Entry 4BHD (X-ray diffraction, 2.83 A resolution); this record covers chains A and B.

Chain A (and B):
Protein: Serine hydroxymethyltransferase
Source organism: Methanocaldococcus jannaschii
Notes: EC 2.1.2.1, 4.1.2.49; chain B of this document is another copy of the same molecule, construct and numbering; everything in this record applies to it too
Reference sequence: Q58992 (GLYA_METJA); residue numbers follow UniProt; this construct covers 3-429
Amino-acid sequence (428 residues; row label = number of the first residue in the row):
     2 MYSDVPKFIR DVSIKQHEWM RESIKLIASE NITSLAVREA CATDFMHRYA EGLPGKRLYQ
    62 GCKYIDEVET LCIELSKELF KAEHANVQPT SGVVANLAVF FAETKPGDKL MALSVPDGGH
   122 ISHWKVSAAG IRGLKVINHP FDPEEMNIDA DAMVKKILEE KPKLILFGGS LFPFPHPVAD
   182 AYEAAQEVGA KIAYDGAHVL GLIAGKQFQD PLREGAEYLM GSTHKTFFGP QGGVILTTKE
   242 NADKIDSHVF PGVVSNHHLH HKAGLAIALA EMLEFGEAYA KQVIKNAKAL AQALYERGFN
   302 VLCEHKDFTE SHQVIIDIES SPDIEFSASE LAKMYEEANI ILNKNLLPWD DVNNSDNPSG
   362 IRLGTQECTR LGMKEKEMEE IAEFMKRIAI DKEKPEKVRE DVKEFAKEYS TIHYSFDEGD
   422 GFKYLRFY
Unresolved in the structure: 2, 49-60 (chain B: 48-61, 106-111, 126-138)
Construct notes: expression tag (2)
Curated features (UniProtKB/Swiss-Prot):
  - binding site ((6S)-5,6,7,8-tetrahydrofolate): Gly-120 to Ile-122
  - site: His-225 (Plays an important role in substrate specificity)
  - modified residue: Lys-226 (N6-(pyridoxal phosphate)lysine)

How chain A and chain B interact:
Pairs across the interface (124):
  Tyr-3(A) / Glu-79(B)  hydrogen bond
  Tyr-3(A) / Ala-271(B)
  Tyr-3(A) / Leu-274(B)  hydrophobic
  Tyr-3(A) / Glu-275(B)
  Tyr-3(A) / Phe-417(B)
  Ser-4(A) / Phe-417(B)
  Val-6(A) / Ala-271(B)  hydrophobic
  Pro-7(A) / Ile-268(B)  hydrophobic
  Pro-7(A) / Phe-417(B)  hydrophobic
  Phe-9(A) / Glu-68(B)
  Phe-9(A) / Leu-72(B)  hydrophobic
  Ile-10(A) / Ala-41(B)  hydrophobic
  Ile-10(A) / Ala-264(B)
  Ile-10(A) / Ile-268(B)  hydrophobic
  Arg-11(A) / Glu-40(B)  salt bridge
  Val-13(A) / Tyr-65(B)
  Ser-14(A) / Phe-46(B)
  Lys-16(A) / Tyr-65(B)
  Gln-17(A) / Phe-46(B)
  Gln-17(A) / Tyr-65(B)
  His-18(A) / Thr-44(B)
  Trp-20(A) / Gly-62(B)
  Trp-20(A) / Cys-63(B)
  Trp-20(A) / Tyr-65(B)  hydrophobic
  Met-21(A) / Gly-62(B)
  Ser-30(A) / Val-255(B)  hydrogen bond (side chain-backbone)
  Glu-31(A) / Met-47(B)
  Asn-32(A) / Met-47(B)
  Thr-34(A) / Met-47(B)
  Leu-36(A) / Phe-428(B)
  Ala-37(A) / Tyr-429(B)  hydrophobic
  Arg-39(A) / Ala-43(B)
  Arg-39(A) / Asp-45(B)
  Arg-39(A) / Met-47(B)
  Glu-40(A) / Arg-11(B)  salt bridge
  Glu-40(A) / Tyr-425(B)  hydrogen bond
  Glu-40(A) / Leu-426(B)
  Glu-40(A) / Arg-427(B)
  Glu-40(A) / Phe-428(B)  hydrogen bond (side chain-backbone)
  Glu-40(A) / Tyr-429(B)
  Ala-41(A) / Ile-10(B)  hydrophobic
  Ala-43(A) / Ala-43(B)  hydrophobic
  Ala-43(A) / Phe-428(B)  hydrophobic
  Thr-44(A) / Ser-14(B)
  Thr-44(A) / His-18(B)
  Thr-44(A) / Tyr-425(B)
  Asp-45(A) / Arg-39(B)
  Asp-45(A) / Cys-42(B)
  Phe-46(A) / His-18(B)
  Phe-46(A) / Met-21(B)  hydrophobic
  Phe-46(A) / Phe-423(B)  hydrophobic
  Met-47(A) / Glu-31(B)
  Met-47(A) / Asn-32(B)
  Met-47(A) / Thr-34(B)
  Met-47(A) / Arg-39(B)
  His-48(A) / Gln-17(B)
  His-48(A) / Glu-31(B)  salt bridge
  Gln-61(A) / Ile-28(B)
  Gln-61(A) / Lys-334(B)  hydrogen bond
  Gln-61(A) / Glu-337(B)
  Gln-61(A) / Leu-343(B)
  Gly-62(A) / Trp-20(B)
  Gly-62(A) / Glu-337(B)
  Cys-63(A) / Gln-17(B)
  Cys-63(A) / Trp-20(B)  hydrophobic
  Lys-64(A) / Trp-20(B)
  Tyr-65(A) / Val-13(B)  hydrophobic
  Tyr-65(A) / Lys-16(B)
  Tyr-65(A) / Gln-17(B)
  Tyr-65(A) / Trp-20(B)  hydrophobic
  Glu-68(A) / Phe-9(B)
  Leu-72(A) / Phe-9(B)  hydrophobic
  Glu-79(A) / Tyr-3(B)  hydrogen bond
  Ser-92(A) / Asn-257(B)
  Gly-93(A) / Asn-257(B)  hydrogen bond (backbone-side chain)
  Val-94(A) / Phe-251(B)  hydrophobic
  Val-94(A) / Asn-257(B)
  Phe-102(A) / Trp-125(B)  hydrophobic
  His-121(A) / Ser-256(B)
  Ser-128(A) / Phe-251(B)
  Ile-132(A) / Phe-102(B)  hydrophobic
  Arg-133(A) / Trp-125(B)
  His-225(A) / Asn-257(B)  hydrogen bond
  Lys-226(A) / Asn-257(B)
  Phe-251(A) / Val-94(B)  hydrophobic
  Phe-251(A) / Ile-122(B)  hydrophobic
  Phe-251(A) / Trp-125(B)  hydrophobic
  Asn-257(A) / Ser-92(B)
  Asn-257(A) / Val-94(B)
  Asn-257(A) / His-225(B)  hydrogen bond
  His-258(A) / Glu-31(B)  salt bridge
  His-259(A) / Gln-232(B)
  His-261(A) / His-262(B)
  His-262(A) / His-261(B)  hydrogen bond
  His-262(A) / His-262(B)
  Ala-264(A) / Ile-10(B)
  Ala-267(A) / Val-6(B)
  Ile-268(A) / Ile-10(B)  hydrophobic
  Ala-271(A) / Tyr-3(B)
  Ala-271(A) / Val-6(B)  hydrophobic
  Leu-274(A) / Tyr-3(B)  hydrophobic
  Glu-275(A) / Met-2(B)
  Glu-275(A) / Tyr-3(B)
  Glu-337(A) / Gly-62(B)  hydrogen bond (side chain-backbone)
  Ile-342(A) / Gly-62(B)
  Phe-417(A) / Tyr-3(B)
  Phe-417(A) / Ser-4(B)
  Phe-417(A) / Pro-7(B)  hydrophobic
  Lys-424(A) / Phe-428(B)  hydrogen bond (side chain-backbone)
  Tyr-425(A) / Glu-40(B)  hydrogen bond
  Tyr-425(A) / Thr-44(B)
  Leu-426(A) / Glu-40(B)
  Leu-426(A) / Leu-426(B)  hydrophobic
  Leu-426(A) / Arg-427(B)
  Leu-426(A) / Phe-428(B)  hydrophobic
  Arg-427(A) / Glu-40(B)
  Arg-427(A) / Leu-426(B)
  Phe-428(A) / Leu-36(B)
  Phe-428(A) / Glu-40(B)  hydrogen bond (backbone-side chain)
  Phe-428(A) / Ala-43(B)  hydrophobic
  Phe-428(A) / Lys-424(B)  hydrogen bond (backbone-side chain)
  Phe-428(A) / Leu-426(B)  hydrophobic
  Tyr-429(A) / Ala-37(B)  hydrophobic
  Tyr-429(A) / Glu-40(B)
Also at the interface, not in a pair above, chain A (75 interface residues in all): Ile-33, Val-69, Leu-76, Ile-122, Ser-223, Gln-232, Asp-418
Also at the interface, not in a pair above, chain B (73 interface residues in all): Ile-33, Lys-64, Val-69, Leu-76, His-258, Ala-267, Asn-344, Asp-418

Summary:
75 residues of chain A face 73 of chain B across their interface, with 15 hydrogen bonds and 4 salt bridges.
Polar contacts include Arg-11(A)/Glu-40(B), His-48(A)/Glu-31(B) and His-258(A)/Glu-31(B). UniProt lists 3
(6S)-5,6,7,8-tetrahydrofolate-binding residues on chain A.
Chain A and chain B are both Serine hydroxymethyltransferase (Methanocaldococcus jannaschii); the structure,
Methanococcus jannaschii serine hydroxymethyl-transferase, apo form, was determined by X-ray diffraction,
deposited together with 4UQV.
